PDB entry 7PAL | electron microscopy, 4.70 A resolution (low resolution: residue-level contacts below are approximate; hydrogen-bond / salt-bridge calls are withheld) | chains C and 5 of the 56 polymer chains in the assembly

Chain C:
Protein: 30S ribosomal protein S4
From: Mycoplasmoides pneumoniae M129
UniProtKB: P46775 (RS4_MYCPN); residue numbers follow UniProt; this construct covers 1-205
Sequence (205 residues; row label = number of the first residue in the row):
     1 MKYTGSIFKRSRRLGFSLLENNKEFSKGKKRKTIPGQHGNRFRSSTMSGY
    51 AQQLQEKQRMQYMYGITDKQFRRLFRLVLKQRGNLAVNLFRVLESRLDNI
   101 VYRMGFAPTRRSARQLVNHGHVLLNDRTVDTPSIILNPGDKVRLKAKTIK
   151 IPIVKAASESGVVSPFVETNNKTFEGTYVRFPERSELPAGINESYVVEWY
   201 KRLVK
Unresolved in the structure: 204-205

Chain 5:
Molecule: 16S ribosomal RNA
From: Mycoplasma pneumoniae M129
Sequence (1520 nucleotides; each row starts with the number of its first residue):
     1 UUUUUCUGAGAGUUUGAUCCUGGCUCAGGAUUAACGCUGGCGGCAUGCCU
    51 AAUACAUGCAAGUCGAUCGAAAGUAGUAAUACUUUAGAGGCGAACGGGUG
   101 AGUAACACGUAUCCAAUCUACCUUAUAAUGGGGGAUAACUAGUUGAAAGA
   151 CUAGCUAAUACCGCAUAAGAACUUUGGUUCGCAUGAAUCAAAGUUGAAAG
   201 GACCUGCAAGGGUUCGUUAUUUGAUGAGGGUGCGCCAUAUCAGCUAGUUG
   251 GUGGGGUAACGGCCUACCAAGGCAAUGACGUGUAGCUAUGCUGAGAAGUA
   301 GAAUAGCCACAAUGGGACUGAGACACGGCCCAUACUCCUACGGGAGGCAG
   351 CAGUAGGGAAUUUUUCACAAUGAGCGAAAGCUUGAUGGAGCAAUGCCGCG
   401 UGAACGAUGAAGGUCUUUAAGAUUGUAAAGUUCUUUUAUUUGGGAAGAAU
   451 GACUUUAGCAGGUAAUGGCUAGAGUUUGACUGUACCAUUUUGAAUAAGUG
   501 ACGACUAACUAUGUGCCAGCAGUCGCGGUAAUACAUAGGUCGCAAGCGUU
   551 AUCCGGAUUUAUUGGGCGUAAAGCAAGCGCAGGCGGAUUGAAAAGUCUGG
   601 UGUUAAAGGCAGCUGCUUAACAGUUGUAUGCAUUGGAAACUAUUAAUCUA
   651 GAGUGUGGUAGGGAGUUUUGGAAUUUCAUGUGGAGCGGUGAAAUGCGUAG
   701 AUAUAUGAAGGAACACCAGUGGCGAAGGCGAAAACUUAGGCCAUUACUGA
   751 CGCUUAGGCUUGAAAGUGUGGGGAGCAAAUAGGAUUAGAUACCCUAGUAG
   801 UCCACACCGUAAACGAUAGAUACUAGCUGUCGGGGCGAUCCCCUCGGUAG
   851 UGAAGUUAACACAUUAAGUAUCUCGCCUGGGUAGUACAUUCGCAAGAAUG
   901 AAACUCAAACGGAAUUGACGGGGACCCGCACAAGUGGUGGAGCAUGUUGC
   951 UUAAUUCGACGGUACACGAAAAACCUUACCUAGACUUGACAUCCUUGGCA
  1001 AAGUUAUGGAAACAUAAUGGAGGUUAACCGAGUGACAGGUGGUGCAUGGU
  1051 UGUCGUCAGCUCGUGUCGUGAGAUGUUGGGUUAAGUCCCGCAACGAGCGC
  1101 AACCCUUAUCGUUAGUUACAUUGUCUAGCGAGACUGCUAAUGCAAAUUGG
  1151 AGGAAGGAAGGGAUGACGUCAAAUCAUCAUGCCCCUUAUGUCUAGGGCUG
  1201 CAAACGUGCUACAAUGGCCAAUACAAACAGUCGCCAGCUUGUAAAAGUGA
  1251 GCAAAUCUGUAAAGUUGGUCUCAGUUCGGAUUGAGGGCUGCAAUUCGUCC
  1301 UCAUGAAGUCGGAAUCACUAGUAAUCGCGAAUCAGCUAUGUCGCGGUGAA
  1351 UACGUUCUCGGGUCUUGUACACACCGCCCGUCAAACUAUGAAAGCUGGUA
  1401 AUAUUUAAAAACGUGUUGCUAACCAUUAGGAAGCGCAUGUCAAGGAUAGC
  1451 ACCGGUGAUUGGAGUUAAGUCGUAACAAGGUACCCCUACGAGAACGUGGG
  1501 GGUGGAUCACCUCCUUUCUA
Unresolved in the structure: 1-4, 181-184, 1020-1027, 1510-1520

Interface between chain C and chain 5:
Pairs across the interface - 100 pairs, chain C then chain 5:
  Met1(C) - U401(5)
  Met1(C) - A497(5)
  Met1(C) - A544(5)
  Met1(C) - A545(5)
  Lys2(C) - C399(5)
  Lys2(C) - G400(5)
  Lys2(C) - U401(5)
  Tyr3(C) - G400(5)
  Tyr3(C) - U401(5)
  Ile7(C) - A427(5)
  Phe8(C) - U426(5)
  Phe8(C) - A427(5)
  Lys9(C) - G425(5)
  Lys9(C) - U540(5)
  Lys9(C) - C541(5)
  Arg12(C) - G425(5)
  Arg12(C) - U426(5)
  Arg13(C) - U540(5)
  Arg13(C) - C541(5)
  Lys23(C) - A404(5)
  Lys23(C) - C405(5)
  Lys27(C) - A407(5)
  Lys27(C) - G409(5)
  Gly28(C) - A407(5)
  Gly28(C) - U408(5)
  Gly28(C) - G409(5)
  Lys29(C) - G409(5)
  Lys29(C) - A422(5)
  Arg31(C) - U423(5)
  Arg31(C) - U424(5)
  Pro35(C) - U424(5)
  Gly36(C) - U423(5)
  Gly36(C) - G539(5)
  Gln37(C) - U414(5)
  Gln37(C) - C415(5)
  Gln37(C) - U510(5)
  Gln37(C) - G538(5)
  His38(C) - C509(5)
  His38(C) - U510(5)
  Thr46(C) - A507(5)
  Tyr50(C) - U506(5)
  Leu54(C) - A507(5)
  Lys57(C) - G542(5)
  Lys57(C) - C543(5)
  Gln58(C) - G542(5)
  Gln58(C) - C543(5)
  Thr67(C) - A544(5)
  Asp68(C) - C543(5)
  Asp68(C) - A544(5)
  Lys69(C) - G398(5)
  Lys69(C) - A544(5)
  Lys69(C) - A545(5)
  Gln70(C) - G398(5)
  Gln70(C) - C399(5)
  Arg72(C) - G29(5)
  Arg73(C) - C397(5)
  Arg73(C) - G398(5)
  Arg73(C) - A619(5)
  Lys80(C) - A611(5)
  Gln81(C) - G612(5)
  Arg82(C) - C6(5)
  Arg96(C) - C399(5)
  Thr109(C) - A404(5)
  Arg111(C) - A403(5)
  Arg111(C) - A404(5)
  Ser112(C) - A403(5)
  Gln115(C) - G402(5)
  Gln115(C) - A403(5)
  Gln115(C) - A493(5)
  Asn118(C) - C399(5)
  Asn118(C) - G400(5)
  Asn118(C) - U436(5)
  His119(C) - U434(5)
  His119(C) - U436(5)
  His119(C) - A493(5)
  His121(C) - U434(5)
  His121(C) - U435(5)
  Arg127(C) - U617(5)
  Thr128(C) - C486(5)
  Val129(C) - U617(5)
  Asp130(C) - U617(5)
  Thr131(C) - G398(5)
  Thr131(C) - C399(5)
  Thr131(C) - U617(5)
  Thr131(C) - U618(5)
  Pro132(C) - C399(5)
  Ser133(C) - G398(5)
  Ser133(C) - C399(5)
  Ser133(C) - U618(5)
  Ser133(C) - A619(5)
  Ile134(C) - U618(5)
  Lys145(C) - A487(5)
  Lys147(C) - U488(5)
  Ile151(C) - U434(5)
  Pro152(C) - C433(5)
  Ile153(C) - C433(5)
  Glu198(C) - A9(5)
  Lys201(C) - A9(5)
  Lys201(C) - A27(5)
  Arg202(C) - G28(5)
Other interface residues (no listed pair), chain C (62 interface residues in all): Gly5, Ser6, Arg10, Phe42, Ala51, Arg114, Trp199
Other interface residues (no listed pair), chain 5 (55 interface residues in all): U7, G40, G406, A508

Summary:
62 residues of chain C face 55 of chain 5 across their interface.
Chain C is 30S ribosomal protein S4 (Mycoplasmoides pneumoniae M129) and chain 5 is 16S ribosomal RNA
(Mycoplasma pneumoniae M129); the structure, 70S ribosome with A- and P-site tRNAs in Mycoplasma pneumoniae
cells, was determined by electron microscopy together with 7OOC, 7OOD, 7P6Z, 7PAH, 7PAI, 7PAJ and 23 further
entries from the same study.
